Entry 5GIP (X-ray diffraction, 3.13 A resolution); this record covers chains A and F of the 10 polymer chains in the assembly.

# Chain A
Molecule: C/D box methylation guide ribonucleoprotein complex aNOP56 subunit
Source organism: Sulfolobus solfataricus
UniProtKB: A0A0E3MJI1 (A0A0E3MJI1_SULSF); residues 4-380 here correspond to UniProt positions 3-379 (UniProt number = residue number - 1)
Sequence (388 residues; row label = number of the first residue in the row):
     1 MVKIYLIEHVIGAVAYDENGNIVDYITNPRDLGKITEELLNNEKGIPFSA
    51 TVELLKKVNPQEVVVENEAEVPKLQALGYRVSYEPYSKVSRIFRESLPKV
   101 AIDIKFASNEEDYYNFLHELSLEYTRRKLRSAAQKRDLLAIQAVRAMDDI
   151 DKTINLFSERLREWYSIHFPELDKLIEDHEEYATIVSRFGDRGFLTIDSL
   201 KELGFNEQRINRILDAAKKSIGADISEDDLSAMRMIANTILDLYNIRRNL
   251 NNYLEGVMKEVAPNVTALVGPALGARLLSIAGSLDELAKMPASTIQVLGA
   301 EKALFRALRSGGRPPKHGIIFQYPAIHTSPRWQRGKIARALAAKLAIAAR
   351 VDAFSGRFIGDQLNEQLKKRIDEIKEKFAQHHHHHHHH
Unresolved in the structure: 1-2, 378-388
Differences from the reference sequence: initiating methionine (1); expression tag (2-3, 381-388)
From the paper describing this entry:
  - binding site for substrate: His-327
  - binding site for C/d RNA: Arg-313

# Chain F
Molecule: Fibrillarin-like rRNA/tRNA 2'-O-methyltransferase
Source organism: Sulfolobus solfataricus
Notes: EC 2.1.1.-
UniProtKB: A0A0E3JUC9 (A0A0E3JUC9_SULSF); numbering as in UniProt (aligned over 3-232)
Sequence (232 residues; numbered 1 to 232; the number before each row is that of its first residue):
     1 MAEVITVKQTNMENIYECEFNDGSFRLCTRNLVPNFNVYGERLIKYEGVE
    51 YREWNAFRSKLAGAILKGLKTNPIRKGTKVLYLGAASGTTISHVSDIIEL
   101 NGKAYGVEFSPRVVRELLLVAQRRPNIFPLLADARFPQSYKSVVENVDVL
   151 YVDIAQPDQTDIAIYNAKFFLKVNGDMLLVIKARSIDVTKDPKEIYKTEV
   201 EKLENSNFETIQIINLDPYDKDHAIVLSKYKG
Unresolved in the structure: 1-4, 232
Differences from the reference sequence: initiating methionine (1); expression tag (2)

# How chain A and chain F interact
Contacting residue pairs (5):
  Glu-163(A) / Arg-112(F)  salt bridge
  Ser-166(A) / Arg-115(F)  hydrogen bond
  Pro-170(A) / Arg-115(F)
  Lys-174(A) / Glu-116(F)
  Lys-174(A) / Leu-119(F)
Other interface residues (no listed pair), chain A (5 interface residues in all): Asp-173

# In short
Chain A and chain F form an interface of 5 and 4 residues respectively, with 1 hydrogen bond and 1 salt
bridge. Among the polar pairs are Glu-163(A)/Arg-112(F) and Ser-166(A)/Arg-115(F). The paper reports a binding
site for substrate at His-327(A); a binding site for C/d RNA at Arg-313(A).
Here chain A is C/D box methylation guide ribonucleoprotein complex aNOP56 subunit and chain F is
Fibrillarin-like rRNA/tRNA 2'-O-methyltransferase, both from Sulfolobus solfataricus. Entry 5GIP (Crystal
structure of box C/D RNP with 13 nt guide regions and 11 nt substrates) was determined by X-ray diffraction,
deposited together with 5GIN and 5GIO.
